Entry 5VOF (X-ray diffraction, 2.25 A resolution); this record covers chains H and A of the 3 polymer chains in the assembly.

== Chain H ==
Name: Coagulation factor X
From: Homo sapiens
Notes: EC 3.4.21.6
Reference sequence: P00742 (FA10_HUMAN); the construct lacks a stretch of the UniProt sequence and is renumbered around it, so the offset changes along the chain: 16-61 = UniProt 235-280; 62-124 = UniProt 282-344; 125-131 = UniProt 346-352; 132-146 = UniProt 355-369; 4 more segments
Amino-acid sequence (233 residues; each row starts with the number of its first residue; note: 2 numbers in that range are skipped by the numbering (no residue carries them; nothing is unmodelled there); a row labelled like 131A-131B holds insertion residues (131A, then the next letters in order)):
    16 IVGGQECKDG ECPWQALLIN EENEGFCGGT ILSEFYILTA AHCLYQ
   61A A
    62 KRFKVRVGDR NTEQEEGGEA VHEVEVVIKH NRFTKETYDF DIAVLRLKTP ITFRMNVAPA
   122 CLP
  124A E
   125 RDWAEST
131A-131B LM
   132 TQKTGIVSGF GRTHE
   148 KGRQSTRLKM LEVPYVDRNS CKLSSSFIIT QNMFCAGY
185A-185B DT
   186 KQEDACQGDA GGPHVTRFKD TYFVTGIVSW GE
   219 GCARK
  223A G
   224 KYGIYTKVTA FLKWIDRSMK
Disordered / not traced: 148-149
Cystine bridges: Cys22-Cys27, Cys42-Cys58, Cys168-Cys182
Differences from the reference sequence: engineered mutation Ala195 (Ser419 in P00742)
Bound ions: Ca2+: Asp70, Asn72, Gln75, Glu76, Glu80; Na+: Tyr185, Asp185A, Arg222, Lys224
Ligand contacts: Rivaroxaban (RIV; 5-chloro-N-({(5S)-2-oxo-3-[4-(3-oxomorpholin-4-yl)phenyl]-1,3-oxazolidin-5-yl}methyl)thiophene-2-carboxamide): Lys96, Glu97, Thr98, Tyr99, Phe174, Asp189, Ala190, Cys191, Gln192, Val213, Ser214, Trp215, Gly216, Glu217, Gly219, Gly226, Ile227, Tyr228
Curated features (UniProtKB/Swiss-Prot):
  - active site (Charge relay system): His57, Asp102

== Chain A ==
Molecule: DNA/RNA
Sequence (36 nucleotides; each row starts with the number of its first residue):
     1 GAGAGXXXXA GXGAGAXAAX AXXXGGXXXX GXXXXX
Modified positions: CFL (4-amino-1-(2-deoxy-2-fluoro-5-O-phosphono-beta-D-arabinofuranosyl)pyrimidin-2(1H)-one) at position 6, CFL (4-amino-1-(2-deoxy-2-fluoro-5-O-phosphono-beta-D-arabinofuranosyl)pyrimidin-2(1H)-one) at position 7, CFL (4-amino-1-(2-deoxy-2-fluoro-5-O-phosphono-beta-D-arabinofuranosyl)pyrimidin-2(1H)-one) at position 8, CFL (4-amino-1-(2-deoxy-2-fluoro-5-O-phosphono-beta-D-arabinofuranosyl)pyrimidin-2(1H)-one) at position 9, CFL (4-amino-1-(2-deoxy-2-fluoro-5-O-phosphono-beta-D-arabinofuranosyl)pyrimidin-2(1H)-one) at position 12, UFT (2'-deoxy-2'-fluorouridine 5'-(dihydrogen phosphate)) at position 17, UFT (2'-deoxy-2'-fluorouridine 5'-(dihydrogen phosphate)) at position 20, CFL (4-amino-1-(2-deoxy-2-fluoro-5-O-phosphono-beta-D-arabinofuranosyl)pyrimidin-2(1H)-one) at position 22, UFT (2'-deoxy-2'-fluorouridine 5'-(dihydrogen phosphate)) at position 23, UFT (2'-deoxy-2'-fluorouridine 5'-(dihydrogen phosphate)) at position 24, CFL (4-amino-1-(2-deoxy-2-fluoro-5-O-phosphono-beta-D-arabinofuranosyl)pyrimidin-2(1H)-one) at position 27, CFL (4-amino-1-(2-deoxy-2-fluoro-5-O-phosphono-beta-D-arabinofuranosyl)pyrimidin-2(1H)-one) at position 28, CFL (4-amino-1-(2-deoxy-2-fluoro-5-O-phosphono-beta-D-arabinofuranosyl)pyrimidin-2(1H)-one) at position 29, CFL (4-amino-1-(2-deoxy-2-fluoro-5-O-phosphono-beta-D-arabinofuranosyl)pyrimidin-2(1H)-one) at position 30, CFL (4-amino-1-(2-deoxy-2-fluoro-5-O-phosphono-beta-D-arabinofuranosyl)pyrimidin-2(1H)-one) at position 32, UFT (2'-deoxy-2'-fluorouridine 5'-(dihydrogen phosphate)) at position 33, CFL (4-amino-1-(2-deoxy-2-fluoro-5-O-phosphono-beta-D-arabinofuranosyl)pyrimidin-2(1H)-one) at position 34, UFT (2'-deoxy-2'-fluorouridine 5'-(dihydrogen phosphate)) at position 35, UFT (2'-deoxy-2'-fluorouridine 5'-(dihydrogen phosphate)) at position 36
Bound ions: Mg2+ site 1: A10, UFT_23; Mg2+ site 2 near UFT_24 (its only coordinating residue here)

== Interface between chain H and chain A ==
Residue-residue contacts (25):
  Leu59(H) - A10(A)  base contact
  Leu59(H) - A21(A)  base contact
  Tyr60(H) - A10(A)  base contact
  Tyr60(H) - A21(A)  base contact
  Arg63(H) - A21(A)  salt bridge to the phosphate
  Val87(H) - G11(A)  sugar contact
  Val88(H) - A10(A)  hydrogen bond to the sugar
  Val88(H) - G11(A)  sugar contact
  Ile89(H) - A10(A)  sugar contact
  Ile89(H) - G11(A)  sugar contact
  Lys90(H) - A10(A)  hydrogen bond to the sugar
  Asn92(H) - CFL_8(A)  base contact
  Asn92(H) - CFL_9(A)  sugar contact
  Asn92(H) - CFL_30(A)  base contact
  Arg93(H) - CFL_7(A)  base contact
  Arg93(H) - CFL_8(A)  base contact
  Arg93(H) - CFL_30(A)  base contact
  Arg93(H) - G31(A)  hydrogen bond to the sugar
  Phe101(H) - G31(A)  sugar contact
  Lys236(H) - CFL_29(A)  phosphate contact
  Lys236(H) - CFL_30(A)  base contact
  Trp237(H) - CFL_29(A)  base contact
  Arg240(H) - G11(A)  base contact
  Arg240(H) - CFL_28(A)  base contact
  Arg240(H) - CFL_29(A)  sugar contact
Other interface residues (no listed pair), chain H (14 interface residues in all): His91

== Summary ==
14 residues of chain H face 10 of chain A across their interface; the contacts include 3 hydrogen bonds and 1
salt bridge. Among the polar pairs are Val88(H)-A10(A), Lys90(H)-A10(A) and Arg93(H)-G31(A). Bound to chain H:
Rivaroxaban.
Chain H is Coagulation factor X (Homo sapiens) and chain A is DNA/RNA; the structure, DesGla-XaS195A Bound to
Aptamer 11F7t and Rivaroxaban, was determined by X-ray diffraction together with 5VOE from the same study.
